PDB entry 9GUP | electron microscopy, 2.80 A resolution | chains A and T of the 23 polymer chains in the assembly

Chain A:
Molecule: 16S ribosomal RNA
Source organism: Escherichia coli K-12
Sequence (1541 nucleotides; each row starts with the number of its first residue):
     1 AAAUUGAAGA GUUUGAUCAU GGCUCAGAUU GAACGCUGGC GGCAGGCCUA ACACAUGCAA
    61 GUCGAACGGU AACAGGAAGA AGCUUGCUUC UUUGCUGACG AGUGGCGGAC GGGUGAGUAA
   121 UGUCUGGGAA ACUGCCUGAU GGAGGGGGAU AACUACUGGA AACGGUAGCU AAUACCGCAU
   181 AACGUCGCAA GACCAAAGAG GGGUACCUUC GGGCCUCUUG CCAUCGGAUG UGCCCAGAUG
   241 GGAUUAGCUA GUAGGUGGGG UAACGGCUCA CCUAGGCGAC GAUCCCUAGC UGGUCUGAGA
   301 GGAUGACCAG CCACACUGGA ACUGAGACAC GGUCCAGACU CCUACGGGAG GCAGCAGUGG
   361 GGAAUAUUGC ACAAUGGGCG CAAGCCUGAU GCAGCCAUGC CGCGUGUAUG AAGAAGGCCU
   421 UCGGGUUGUA AAGUACUUUC AGCGGGGAGG AAGGGAGUAA AGUUAAUACC UUUGCUCAUU
   481 GACGUUACCC GCAGAAGAAG CACCGGCUAA CUCCGUGCCA GCAGCCXCGG UAAUACGGAG
   541 GGUGCAAGCG UUAAUCGGAA UUACUGGGCG UAAAGCGCAC GCAGGCGGUU UGUUAAGUCA
   601 GAUGUGAAAU CCCCGGGCUC AACCUGGGAA CUGCAUCUGA UACUGGCAAG CUUGAGUCUC
   661 GUAGAGGGGG GUAGAAUUCC AGGUGUAGCG GUGAAAUGCG UAGAGAUCUG GAGGAAUACC
   721 GGUGGCGAAG GCGGCCCCCU GGACGAAGAC UGACGCUCAG GUGCGAAAGC GUGGGGAGCA
   781 AACAGGAUUA GAUACCCUGG UAGUCCACGC CGUAAACGAU GUCGACUUGG AGGUUGUGCC
   841 CUUGAGGCGU GGCUUCCGGA GCUAACGCGU UAAGUCGACC GCCUGGGGAG UACGGCCGCA
   901 AGGUUAAAAC UCAAAUGAAU UGACGGGGGC CCGCACAAGC GGUGGAGCAU GUGGUUUAAU
   961 UCGAUGXAAC GCGAAGAACC UUACCUGGUC UUGACAUCCA CGGAAGUUUU CAGAGAUGAG
  1021 AAUGUGCCUU CGGGAACCGU GAGACAGGUG CUGCAUGGCU GUCGUCAGCU CGUGUUGUGA
  1081 AAUGUUGGGU UAAGUCCCGC AACGAGCGCA ACCCUUAUCC UUUGUUGCCA GCGGUCCGGC
  1141 CGGGAACUCA AAGGAGACUG CCAGUGAUAA ACUGGAGGAA GGUGGGGAUG ACGUCAAGUC
  1201 AUCAUGGCCC UUACGACCAG GGCUACACAC GUGCUACAAU GGCGCAUACA AAGAGAAGCG
  1261 ACCUCGCGAG AGCAAGCGGA CCUCAUAAAG UGCGUCGUAG UCCGGAUUGG AGUCUGCAAC
  1321 UCGACUCCAU GAAGUCGGAA UCGCUAGUAA UCGUGGAUCA GAAUGCCACG GUGAAUACGU
  1381 UCCCGGGCCU UGUACACACC GCCCGUXACA CCAUGGGAGU GGGUUGCAAA AGAAGUAGGU
  1441 AGCUUAACCU UCGGGAGGGC GCUUACCACU UUGUGAUUCA UGACUGGGGU GAAGUCGUAA
  1501 CAAGGUAACC GUAGGGGAAC CUGCGGUUGG AUCACCUCCU U
Unresolved in the structure: 1492-1493
Modified / non-standard residues: PSU (pseudouridine-5'-monophosphate) at position 516, G7M (N7-methyl-guanosine-5'-monophosphate) at position 527, 2MG (2N-methylguanosine-5'-monophosphate) at position 966, 5MC (5-methylcytidine-5'-monophosphate) at position 967, 2MG (2N-methylguanosine-5'-monophosphate) at position 1207, 4OC (4n,o2'-methylcytidine-5'-monophosphate) at position 1402, 5MC (5-methylcytidine-5'-monophosphate) at position 1407, UR3 (3-methyluridine-5'-monophoshate) at position 1498, 2MG (2N-methylguanosine-5'-monophosphate) at position 1516, MA6 (6N-dimethyladenosine-5'-monophoshate) at position 1518, MA6 (6N-dimethyladenosine-5'-monophoshate) at position 1519
Bound ions: Mg2+ site 1 near G21 (its only coordinating residue here); Mg2+ site 2: A59, U387; Mg2+ site 3 near G100 (its only coordinating residue here); Mg2+ site 4: A109, G331; Mg2+ site 5 near G111 (its only coordinating residue here); Mg2+ site 6: A116, G117, G289; Mg2+ site 7: A174, C175; Mg2+ site 8: U180, A195; Mg2+ site 9: G299, G558; Mg2+ site 10 near C352 (its only coordinating residue here); Mg2+ site 11: A509, A510; Mg2+ site 12: PSU_516, A533; 35 more Mg2+ sites not listed

Chain T:
Molecule: 30S ribosomal protein S19
Source organism: Escherichia coli K-12
UniProtKB: P0A7U3 (RS19_ECOLI); residues 1-92 here = UniProt positions 1-92
Amino-acid sequence (92 residues; row label = number of the first residue in the row):
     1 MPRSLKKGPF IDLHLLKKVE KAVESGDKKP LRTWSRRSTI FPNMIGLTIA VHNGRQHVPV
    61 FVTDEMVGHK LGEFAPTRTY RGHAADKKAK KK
Unresolved in the structure: 1, 85-92
Swiss-Prot annotation at these positions:
  - natural variant: His-83 (H83Y: In MW145)

Chain A / chain T interface:
Contacting residue pairs - 64 pairs, chain A then chain T:
  G954(A) / His-83(T)  base contact
  U955(A) / His-83(T)  hydrogen bond to the sugar
  U956(A) / Thr-79(T)  sugar contact
  U956(A) / Tyr-80(T)  sugar contact
  U956(A) / Gly-82(T)  sugar contact
  U956(A) / His-83(T)  sugar contact
  U957(A) / Thr-79(T)  sugar contact
  U957(A) / Arg-81(T)  salt bridge to the phosphate
  A958(A) / Asn-53(T)  hydrogen bond to the base
  A958(A) / Gly-54(T)  base contact
  A958(A) / Arg-55(T)  salt bridge to the phosphate
  A958(A) / Thr-77(T)  hydrogen bond to the base
  A959(A) / Thr-77(T)  hydrogen bond to the base
  U986(A) / Gly-54(T)  base contact
  U986(A) / Arg-55(T)  hydrogen bond to the sugar
  G1013(A) / Lys-18(T)  salt bridge to the phosphate
  A1014(A) / His-14(T)  sugar contact
  A1014(A) / Lys-18(T)  salt bridge to the phosphate
  A1014(A) / Trp-34(T)  stacking on the base
  A1219(A) / Trp-34(T)  sugar contact
  G1220(A) / Trp-34(T)  sugar contact
  G1220(A) / Arg-36(T)  phosphate contact
  G1220(A) / His-52(T)  hydrogen bond to the sugar
  G1220(A) / Gly-54(T)  hydrogen bond to the base
  G1221(A) / Arg-36(T)  salt bridge to the phosphate
  G1221(A) / Asn-53(T)  sugar contact
  G1221(A) / Gly-54(T)  sugar contact
  G1221(A) / Thr-77(T)  hydrogen bond to the phosphate
  G1222(A) / Thr-77(T)  hydrogen bond to the phosphate
  G1222(A) / Arg-78(T)  salt bridge to the phosphate
  C1223(A) / Arg-78(T)  salt bridge to the phosphate
  U1224(A) / Arg-78(T)  hydrogen bond to the sugar
  A1225(A) / Arg-78(T)  hydrogen bond to the sugar
  C1226(A) / Tyr-80(T)  sugar contact
  C1226(A) / His-83(T)  hydrogen bond to the base
  A1227(A) / Tyr-80(T)  hydrogen bond to the phosphate
  A1227(A) / His-83(T)  base contact
  G1312(A) / Pro-2(T)  base contact
  G1312(A) / Leu-5(T)  sugar contact
  U1313(A) / Pro-2(T)  base contact
  U1313(A) / Ser-4(T)  phosphate contact
  U1313(A) / Leu-5(T)  hydrogen bond to the phosphate
  C1314(A) / Pro-2(T)  hydrogen bond to the base
  C1314(A) / Ser-4(T)  hydrogen bond to the phosphate
  C1314(A) / Lys-6(T)  salt bridge to the phosphate
  G1316(A) / Arg-3(T)  base contact
  G1316(A) / Lys-7(T)  base contact
  C1317(A) / Arg-37(T)  hydrogen bond to the base
  A1318(A) / Arg-3(T)  salt bridge to the phosphate
  A1318(A) / Lys-7(T)  salt bridge to the phosphate
  A1318(A) / Phe-10(T)  sugar contact
  A1318(A) / Arg-37(T)  sugar contact
  A1319(A) / Arg-3(T)  salt bridge to the phosphate
  A1319(A) / Lys-70(T)  salt bridge to the phosphate
  C1320(A) / Arg-36(T)  hydrogen bond to the base
  C1320(A) / Arg-37(T)  base contact
  C1320(A) / Lys-70(T)  salt bridge to the phosphate
  C1320(A) / Gly-72(T)  base contact
  C1320(A) / Glu-73(T)  hydrogen bond to the base
  U1321(A) / Arg-36(T)  hydrogen bond to the base
  U1321(A) / Thr-77(T)  base contact
  U1321(A) / Arg-78(T)  hydrogen bond to the sugar
  C1322(A) / Arg-78(T)  salt bridge to the phosphate
  G1323(A) / Pro-2(T)  base contact
Other interface residues (no listed pair), chain A (34 interface residues in all): U960, C985, G1015, U1315, A1324
Other interface residues (no listed pair), chain T (28 interface residues in all): Arg-32, Ala-84

Summary:
The interface between chain A and chain T involves 34 residues on one side and 28 on the other, with 21
hydrogen bonds, 14 salt bridges and 1 aromatic stacking contact. Among the polar pairs are A958(A)/Asn-53(T),
A958(A)/Thr-77(T) and A959(A)/Thr-77(T).
Chain A is 16S ribosomal RNA and chain T is 30S ribosomal protein S19, both from Escherichia coli K-12; the
structure, 30S mRNA delivery complex (open head), was determined by electron microscopy together with 9GUQ,
9GUR, 9GUS, 9GUT, 9GUU, 9GUV, 9GUW and 9GUX from the same study.
